Entry 6VMF (X-ray diffraction, 2.24 A resolution); this record covers chains B and D of the 4 polymer chains in the assembly.

== Chain B (and D) ==
Name: Glycine oxidase
Organism: Pseudoalteromonas luteoviolacea DSM 6061
Notes: chain D of this document is another copy of the same molecule, construct and numbering; everything in this record applies to it too
UniProtKB: A0A161XU12 (A0A161XU12_9GAMM); numbering as in UniProt (aligned over 1-816)
Sequence (816 residues; numbered 1 to 816; the number before each row is that of its first residue):
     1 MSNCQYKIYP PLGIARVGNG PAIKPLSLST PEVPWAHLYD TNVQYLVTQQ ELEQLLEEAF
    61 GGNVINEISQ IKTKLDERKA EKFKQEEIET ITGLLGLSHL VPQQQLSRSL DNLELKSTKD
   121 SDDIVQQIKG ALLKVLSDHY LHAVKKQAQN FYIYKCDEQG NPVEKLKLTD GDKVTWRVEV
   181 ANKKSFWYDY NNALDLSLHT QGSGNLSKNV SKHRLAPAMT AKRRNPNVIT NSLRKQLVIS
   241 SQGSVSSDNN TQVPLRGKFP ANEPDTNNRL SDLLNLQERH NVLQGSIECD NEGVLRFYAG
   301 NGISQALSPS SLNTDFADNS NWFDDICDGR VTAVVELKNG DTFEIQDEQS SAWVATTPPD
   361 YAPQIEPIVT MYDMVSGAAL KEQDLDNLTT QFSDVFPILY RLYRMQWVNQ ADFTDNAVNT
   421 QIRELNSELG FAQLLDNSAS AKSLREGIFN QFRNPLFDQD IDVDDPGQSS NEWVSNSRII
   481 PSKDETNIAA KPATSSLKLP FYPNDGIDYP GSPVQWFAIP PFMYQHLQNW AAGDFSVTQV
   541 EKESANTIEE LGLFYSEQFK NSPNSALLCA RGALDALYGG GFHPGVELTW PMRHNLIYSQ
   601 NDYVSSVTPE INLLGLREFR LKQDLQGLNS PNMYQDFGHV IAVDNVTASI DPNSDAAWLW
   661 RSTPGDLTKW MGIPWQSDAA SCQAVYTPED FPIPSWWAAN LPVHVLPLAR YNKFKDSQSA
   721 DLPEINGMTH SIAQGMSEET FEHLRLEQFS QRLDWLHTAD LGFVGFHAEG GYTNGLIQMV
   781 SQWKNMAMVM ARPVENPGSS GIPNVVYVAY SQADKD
Disordered / not traced: 1-3, 75-81, 114-122, 158-160, 262-277, 467-471 (chain D: 1-3, 78-81, 115-121, 158-160, 263-277, 465-470)
Differences from the reference sequence: engineered mutation Phe766 (Tyr in A0A161XU12)
Modified residues: Trp697 (6-[(carboxymethyl)amino]-7-hydroxy-L-tryptophan; TNQ)
Covalent attachments: covalent link Cys682-Trp697
Metal / ion sites: Mg2+: Asp360, Ala362, Ile365, Ala699, Asn700
Reported in the primary citation:
  - mutagenesis - F316A (Kd 783 mum), Y766F (Kd 527 mum): decreased binding to glycine
  - mutagenesis - F316Y (8.0 +/- 0.2 s-1), Y766F (8.5 +/- 0.2 s-1): increased catalytic activity
  - catalytic residues: His583
  - catalytic residues: Asp678 (citing earlier work)
  - mutagenesis - F316A (3.1 +/- 0.2 s-1), H767A: decreased catalytic activity

== Interface between chain B and chain D ==
Pairs across the interface - 7 pairs, chain B then chain D:
  Arg108(B) with Glu278(D), salt bridge
  Pro309(B) with Pro309(D)
  Ser310(B) with Ile777(D); Gln778(D), hydrogen bond
  Leu312(B) with Leu312(D), hydrophobic
  Ile777(B) with Ser310(D)
  Gln778(B) with Ser310(D), hydrogen bond

== Overview ==
The chain B/chain D interface involves 6 residues from each chain; the contacts include 2 hydrogen bonds and 1
salt bridge. Polar pairs include Arg108(B)-Glu278(D) and Ser310(B)-Gln778(D). From the paper: catalytic
residues His583(B) and Asp678(B); F316A and Y766F of chain B reduce binding to glycine; 4 substitutions were
tested in all.
Chain B and chain D are both Glycine oxidase (Pseudoalteromonas luteoviolacea DSM 6061); the structure,
Crystal structure of the Y766F mutant of GoxA soaked with glycine, was determined by X-ray diffraction (same
publication as 6VL7 and 6VMW).
